8C0W - chains C and D of the 7 polymer chains in the assembly; structure by electron microscopy, 4.70 A resolution (low resolution: residue-level contacts below are approximate; hydrogen-bond / salt-bridge calls are withheld).

== Chain C ==
Protein: Peroxisomal ATPase PEX6
From: Saccharomyces cerevisiae
Notes: EC 3.6.4.-
UniProt: P33760 (PEX6_YEAST); residue numbers follow UniProt; this construct covers 1-1030
Amino-acid sequence (1030 residues; numbered 1 to 1030; the number before each row is that of its first residue):
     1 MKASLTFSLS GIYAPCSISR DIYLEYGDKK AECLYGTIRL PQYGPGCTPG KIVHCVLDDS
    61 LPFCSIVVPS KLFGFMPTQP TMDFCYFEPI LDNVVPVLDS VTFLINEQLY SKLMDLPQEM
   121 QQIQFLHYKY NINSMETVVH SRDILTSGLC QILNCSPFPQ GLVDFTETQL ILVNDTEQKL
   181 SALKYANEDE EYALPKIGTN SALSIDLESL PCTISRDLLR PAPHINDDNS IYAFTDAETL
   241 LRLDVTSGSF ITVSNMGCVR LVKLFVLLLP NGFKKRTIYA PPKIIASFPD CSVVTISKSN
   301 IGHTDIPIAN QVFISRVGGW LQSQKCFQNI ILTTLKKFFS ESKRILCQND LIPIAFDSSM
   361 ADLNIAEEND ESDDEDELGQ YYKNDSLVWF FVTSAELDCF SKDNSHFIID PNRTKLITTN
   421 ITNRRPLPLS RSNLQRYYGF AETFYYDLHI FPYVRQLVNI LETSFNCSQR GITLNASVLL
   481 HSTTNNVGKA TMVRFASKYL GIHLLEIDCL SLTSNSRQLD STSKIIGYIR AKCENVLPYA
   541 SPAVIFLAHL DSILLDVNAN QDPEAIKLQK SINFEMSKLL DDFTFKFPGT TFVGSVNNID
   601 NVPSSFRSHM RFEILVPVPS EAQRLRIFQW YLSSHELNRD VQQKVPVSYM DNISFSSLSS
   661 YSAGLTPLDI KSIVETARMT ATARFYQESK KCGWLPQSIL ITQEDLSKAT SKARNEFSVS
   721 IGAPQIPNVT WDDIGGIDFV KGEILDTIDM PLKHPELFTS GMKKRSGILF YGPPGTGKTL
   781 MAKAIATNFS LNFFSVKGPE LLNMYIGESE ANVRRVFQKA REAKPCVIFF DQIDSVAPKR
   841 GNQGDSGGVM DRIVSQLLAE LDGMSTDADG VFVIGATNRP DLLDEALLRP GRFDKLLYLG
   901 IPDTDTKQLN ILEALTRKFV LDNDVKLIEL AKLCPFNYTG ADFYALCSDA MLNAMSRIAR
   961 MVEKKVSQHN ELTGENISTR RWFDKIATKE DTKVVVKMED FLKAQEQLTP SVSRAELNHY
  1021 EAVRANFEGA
Differences from the reference sequence: engineered mutation Gln832 (Glu in P33760)
UniProt features mapped onto this chain:
  - binding site (ATP): Gly772 to Thr779
Metal / ion sites: Mg2+: Thr779 (together with ATP)
Residues lining bound ligands:
  - ATP (adenosine-5'-triphosphate), molecule 1: Phe444, Tyr446, Asn486, Val487, Gly488, Lys489, Ala490, Thr491, His549, Asn597, Tyr631, Pro667, Leu668
  - ATP, molecule 2: Asp733, Ile734, Gly735, Pro774, Gly775, Thr776, Gly777, Lys778, Thr779, Leu780, Asn878, Gly940, Ala941, Tyr944
  - ATP: Asp862, Pro890, Arg892
Reported in the primary citation:
  - mutagenesis - E832Q: decreased catalytic activity
  - mutagenesis - R889K: decreased catalytic activity (citing earlier work)

== Chain D ==
Protein: Peroxisomal ATPase PEX1
From: Saccharomyces cerevisiae
Notes: EC 3.6.4.-
UniProt: P24004 (PEX1_YEAST); residues 201-1023 here = UniProt positions 201-1023
Amino-acid sequence (823 residues; each row starts with the number of its first residue):
   201 TILKNGAIQL LKKVILRSTV CKMDFPKDNL FVVYISDGAQ LPSQKGYASI VKCSLRQSKK
   261 SDSDNKSVGI PSKKIGVFIK CDSQIPENHI ALSSHLWDAF FTHPMNGAKI KLEFLQMNQA
   321 NIISGRNATV NIKYFGKDVP TKSGDQYSKL LGGSLLTNNL ILPTEQIIIE IKKGESEQQL
   381 CNLNEISNES VQWKVTQMGK EEVKDIIERH LPKHYHVKET GEVSRTSKDE DDFITVNSIK
   441 KEMVNYLTSP IIATPAIILD GKQGIGKTRL LKELINEVEK DHHIFVKYAD CETLHETSNL
   501 DKTQKLIMEW CSFCYWYGPS LIVLDNVEAL FGKPQANDGD PSNNGQWDNA SKLLNFFINQ
   561 VTKIFNKDNK RIRVLFSGKQ KTQINPLLFD KHFVSETWSL RAPDKHARAK LLEYFFSKNQ
   621 IMKLNRDLQF SDLSLETEGF SPLDLEIFTE KIFYDLQLER DCDNVVTREL FSKSLSAFTP
   681 SALRGVKLTK ETNIKWGDIG ALANAKDVLL ETLEWPTKYE PIFVNCPLRL RSGILLYGYP
   741 GCGKTLLASA VAQQCGLNFI SVKGPEILNK FIGASEQNIR ELFERAQSVK PCILFFDEFD
   801 SIAPKRGHDS TGVTDRVVNQ LLTQMDGAEG LDGVYILAAT SRPDLIDSAL LRPGRLDKSV
   861 ICNIPTESER LDILQAIVNS KDKDTGQKKF ALEKNADLKL IAEKTAGFSG ADLQGLCYNA
   921 YLKSVHRWLS AADQSEVVPG NDNIEYFSIN EHGRREENRL RLKTLLQQDV VHETKTSTSA
   981 ASELTAVVTI NDLLEACQET KPSISTSELV KLRGIYDRFQ KDR
Not modelled in the structure: 1022-1023
UniProt features mapped onto this chain:
  - binding site (ATP): Gly461 to Thr468, Gly738 to Thr745
Metal / ion sites: Mg2+: Thr468 (together with ATP)
Residues lining bound ligands:
  - ADP (adenosine-5'-diphosphate): Gly700, Ala701, Gly741, Cys742, Gly743, Lys744, Thr745, Leu746, Gly910, Asp912, Gln914
  - ATP: Phe433, Ile434, Val436, Gln463, Gly464, Ile465, Gly466, Lys467, Thr468, Arg469, Asp525, Asn526, Leu611, Pro642, Leu643, Glu646
Reported in the primary citation:
  - mutagenesis - R852K: abolished catalytic activity (citing earlier work)

== Interface between chain C and chain D ==
Pairs across the interface (94):
  Asp357(C) - Tyr515(D)
  Ser359(C) - Tyr515(D)
  Asp362(C) - Leu255(D)
  Asp362(C) - Arg256(D)
  Asp362(C) - Met508(D)
  Leu363(C) - Ser254(D)
  Leu363(C) - Arg256(D)
  Leu363(C) - Trp516(D)
  Asn364(C) - Ser254(D)
  Asn364(C) - Leu255(D)
  Asn364(C) - Arg256(D)
  Ile365(C) - Ser254(D)
  Ala366(C) - Ser254(D)
  Glu375(C) - Lys213(D)
  Leu378(C) - Ile215(D)
  Tyr381(C) - Asn288(D)
  Tyr381(C) - Lys309(D)
  Tyr381(C) - Arg571(D)
  Lys383(C) - Tyr515(D)
  Lys383(C) - Lys567(D)
  Lys383(C) - Arg571(D)
  Asn384(C) - Lys567(D)
  Asn485(C) - Asp590(D)
  Asn486(C) - Asp590(D)
  Glu506(C) - Lys563(D)
  Leu510(C) - Trp547(D)
  Asn515(C) - Lys552(D)
  Asp551(C) - Gly545(D)
  Ser552(C) - Gln546(D)
  Asn601(C) - Gly545(D)
  Asp640(C) - Asn569(D)
  Val641(C) - Ile451(D)
  Gln642(C) - Asp568(D)
  Leu668(C) - Lys591(D)
  Leu668(C) - His592(D)
  Asp669(C) - His592(D)
  Lys671(C) - Asn566(D)
  Ser672(C) - His592(D)
  Glu675(C) - Ala453(D)
  Glu675(C) - Thr454(D)
  Met679(C) - Tyr446(D)
  Met679(C) - Ile451(D)
  Met679(C) - Ala453(D)
  Thr682(C) - Ile451(D)
  Tyr686(C) - Pro450(D)
  Glu716(C) - His592(D)
  Ser720(C) - Asp590(D)
  Gly775(C) - Arg852(D)
  Lys783(C) - Gly827(D)
  Lys783(C) - Ala828(D)
  Lys797(C) - Arg780(D)
  Lys797(C) - Gln820(D)
  Lys797(C) - Thr823(D)
  Lys797(C) - Gln824(D)
  Lys797(C) - Ala828(D)
  Lys797(C) - Glu829(D)
  Pro799(C) - Arg816(D)
  Leu802(C) - Glu776(D)
  Asp831(C) - Thr823(D)
  Gln832(C) - Asn819(D)
  Gln832(C) - Leu822(D)
  Ser835(C) - Asn819(D)
  Ser846(C) - Ile772(D)
  Arg879(C) - Arg806(D)
  Arg879(C) - His808(D)
  Arg879(C) - Asp815(D)
  Leu882(C) - His808(D)
  Lys918(C) - Pro727(D)
  Ala941(C) - Arg852(D)
  Asp942(C) - Arg852(D)
  Tyr944(C) - Leu728(D)
  Tyr944(C) - Arg729(D)
  Tyr944(C) - Pro853(D)
  Ala945(C) - Pro853(D)
  Ser948(C) - Arg731(D)
  Met951(C) - Cys726(D)
  Leu952(C) - Glu711(D)
  Met955(C) - Phe723(D)
  Ser956(C) - Trp715(D)
  Ile958(C) - Ile722(D)
  Ala959(C) - Tyr719(D)
  Phe983(C) - Pro721(D)
  Thr992(C) - Asn725(D)
  Lys993(C) - Asn725(D)
  Glu1006(C) - Phe1019(D)
  Gln1007(C) - Phe1019(D)
  Thr1009(C) - Phe1019(D)
  Thr1009(C) - Gln1020(D)
  Ser1011(C) - Leu850(D)
  Ser1011(C) - Leu851(D)
  Ser1011(C) - Arg852(D)
  Glu1016(C) - Lys1021(D)
  His1019(C) - Gly807(D)
  His1019(C) - His808(D)
Also at the interface, not in a pair above, chain C (86 interface residues in all): Met360, Glu367, Asp373, Asp376, Glu377, Gln380, Ser511, Thr513, Leu555, Ala559, Gln643, Thr676, Arg678, Val719, Gln725, Pro774, Thr779, Glu800, Met804, Arg980, Pro1010
Also at the interface, not in a pair above, chain D (77 interface residues in all): Lys252, Gln257, Ile452, Leu500, Gln504, Pro541, Ser542, Asn555, Phe556, Lys581, Phe589, Lys605, Gln777, Thr811

== In short ==
Chain C and chain D form an interface of 86 and 77 residues respectively. Chain C binds 3 copies of ATP. Bound
to chain D: ATP and ADP. The paper reports that E832Q and R889K of chain C reduce catalytic activity; R852K of
chain D abolishes catalytic activity.
Here chain C is Peroxisomal ATPase PEX6 and chain D is Peroxisomal ATPase PEX1, both from Saccharomyces
cerevisiae. Entry 8C0W (Structure of the peroxisomal Pex1/Pex6 ATPase complex bound to a substrate in twin
seam state) was determined by electron microscopy together with 8C0V from the same study.
